8QSQ - chains A and B; structure by electron microscopy, 3.70 A resolution.

Chain A:
Name: Spike protein S2'
Source organism: Severe acute respiratory syndrome coronavirus 2
UniProt: P0DTC2 (SPIKE_SARS2); aligned to UniProt positions 332-526 over residues 329-523 (the alignment contains insertions or deletions, so no single offset holds)
Amino-acid sequence (195 residues; numbered 329 to 523; the number before each row is that of its first residue):
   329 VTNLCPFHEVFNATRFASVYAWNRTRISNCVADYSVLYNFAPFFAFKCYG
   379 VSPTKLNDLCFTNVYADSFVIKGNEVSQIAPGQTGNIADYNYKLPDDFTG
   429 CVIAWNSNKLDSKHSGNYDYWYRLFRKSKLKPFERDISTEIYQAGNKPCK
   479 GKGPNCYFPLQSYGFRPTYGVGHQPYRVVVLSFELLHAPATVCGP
Construct notes: conflict Val-329 (Ile332 in P0DTC2), Thr-353 (Lys356 in P0DTC2), Lys-400 (Arg403 in P0DTC2), Asp-447 (Asn450 in P0DTC2), Lys-478 (Asn481 in P0DTC2); variant His-336 (Gly339 in P0DTC2), Phe-368 (Ser371 in P0DTC2), Pro-370 (Ser373 in P0DTC2), Phe-372 (Ser375 in P0DTC2), Ala-373 (Thr376 in P0DTC2), Asn-402 (Asp405 in P0DTC2), Ser-405 (Arg408 in P0DTC2), Asn-414 (Lys417 in P0DTC2), Lys-437 (Asn440 in P0DTC2), His-442 (Val445 in P0DTC2), Ser-443 (Gly446 in P0DTC2), Trp-449 (Leu452 in P0DTC2), Lys-457 (Asn460 in P0DTC2), Asn-474 (Ser477 in P0DTC2), Lys-475 (Thr478 in P0DTC2), Lys-480 (Glu484 in P0DTC2), Pro-482 (Phe486 in P0DTC2), Arg-494 (Gln498 in P0DTC2), Tyr-497 (Asn501 in P0DTC2), His-501 (Tyr505 in P0DTC2)
Swiss-Prot annotation at these positions:
  - region: Asn-445, Tyr-446, Tyr-448, Tyr-450 to Phe-453 (Immunodominant HLA epitope recognized by the CD8+)
  - glycosylation: Asn-340 (N-linked (GlcNAc...) (complex) asparagine)
Disulfides: Cys-333/Cys-358, Cys-376/Cys-429, Cys-388/Cys-521, Cys-477/Cys-484

Chain B:
Name: Processed angiotensin-converting enzyme 2
Source organism: Homo sapiens
UniProt: Q9BYF1 (ACE2_HUMAN); numbering as in UniProt (aligned over 19-615)
Amino-acid sequence (603 residues; row label = number of the first residue in the row):
    19 STIEEQAKTFLDKFNHEAEDLFYQSSLASWNYNTNITEENVQNMNNAGDK
    69 WSAFLKEQSTLAQMYPLQEIQNLTVKLQLQALQQNGSSVLSEDKSKRLNT
   119 ILNTMSTIYSTGKVCNPDNPQECLLLEPGLNEIMANSLDYNERLWAWESW
   169 RSEVGKQLRPLYEEYVVLKNEMARANHYEDYGDYWRGDYEVNGVDGYDYS
   219 RGQLIEDVEHTFEEIKPLYEHLHAYVRAKLMNAYPSYISPIGCLPAHLLG
   269 DMWGRFWTNLYSLTVPFGQKPNIDVTDAMVDQAWDAQRIFKEAEKFFVSV
   319 GLPNMTQGFWENSMLTDPGNVQKAVCHPTAWDLGKGDFRILMCTKVTMDD
   369 FLTAHHEMGHIQYDMAYAAQPFLLRNGANEGFHEAVGEIMSLSAATPKHL
   419 KSIGLLSPDFQEDNETEINFLLKQALTIVGTLPFTYMLEKWRWMVFKGEI
   469 PKDQWMKKWWEMKREIVGVVEPVPHDETYCDPASLFHVSNDYSFIRYYTR
   519 TLYQFQFQEALCQAAKHEGPLHKCDISNSTEAGQKLFNMLRLGKSEPWTL
   569 ALENVVGAKNMNVRPLLNYFEPLFTWLKDQNKNSFVGWSTDWSPYADHHH
   619 HHH
Disordered / not traced: 615-621
Construct notes: expression tag (616-621)
Swiss-Prot annotation at these positions:
  - region (Interaction with SARS-CoV spike glycoprotein): Asp-30 to Tyr-41, Met-82 to Pro-84, Lys-353 to Arg-357
  - active site: Glu-375 (Proton acceptor), His-505 (Proton donor)
  - binding site (chloride): Arg-169, Trp-477, Lys-481
  - binding site (substrate): Arg-273, His-345, Pro-346, Tyr-515
  - binding site (Zn(2+)): His-374, His-378, Glu-402
  - glycosylation (N-linked (GlcNAc...) asparagine): Asn-53, Asn-90, Asn-103, Asn-322, Asn-432, Asn-546
  - mutagenesis: Ser-19 (S19P: Increases slightly the interaction with RBD domain of SARS-CoV-2 spike protein), Gln-24 to Lys-26 (Slightly inhibits interaction with SARS-CoV spike glycoprotein), Gln-24 (Q24T: Increases slightly the interaction with RBD domain of SARS-CoV-2 spike protein), Ala-25 (A25V: Increases slightly the interaction with RBD domain of SARS-CoV-2 spike protein), Thr-27 (T27Y: Increases slightly the interaction with RBD domain of SARS-CoV-2 spike protein. In sACE2.v2.2; increases interaction with RBD domain of SARS-CoV-2 spike protein ...), Leu-29 (L29F: Increases slightly the interaction with RBD domain of SARS-CoV-2 spike protein), Lys-31 (K31D: Abolishes interaction with SARS-CoV spike glycoprotein; K31Y: Increases slightly the interaction with RBD domain of SARS-CoV-2 spike protein), Asn-33 (N33D: Increases slightly the interaction with RBD domain of SARS-CoV-2 spike protein), His-34 (H34A: Increases slightly the interaction with RBD domain of SARS-CoV-2 spike protein), Glu-37 (E37A: No effect on interaction with SARS-CoV spike glycoprotein), Asp-38 (D38A: No effect on interaction with SARS-CoV spike glycoprotein), Leu-39 (L39R: Increases slightly the interaction with RBD domain of SARS-CoV-2 spike protein), 48 further mutagenesis entries in UniProt
Disulfides: Cys-133/Cys-141, Cys-344/Cys-361, Cys-530/Cys-542
Glycans and other covalent adducts: N-acetylglucosamine (NAG) linked to Asn-53, Asn-90, Asn-103, Asn-322, Asn-432, Asn-546

How chain A and chain B interact:
Contacting residue pairs (19; chain A residue first):
  Tyr-446(A) with Asp-38(B)
  Tyr-450(A) with His-34(B), hydrogen bond
  Phe-453(A) with Thr-27(B)
  Ala-472(A) with Ser-19(B), hydrogen bond (backbone-side chain)
  Gly-473(A) with Ser-19(B)
  Asn-474(A) with Ser-19(B)
  Asn-483(A) with Gln-24(B); Tyr-83(B), hydrogen bond
  Tyr-485(A) with Thr-27(B)
  Gln-489(A) with His-34(B)
  Arg-494(A) with Leu-45(B)
  Thr-496(A) with Tyr-41(B), hydrogen bond; Asn-330(B)
  Tyr-497(A) with Tyr-41(B); Lys-353(B)
  Gly-498(A) with Lys-353(B); Gly-354(B)
  His-501(A) with Lys-353(B); Gly-354(B)
Interface residues without a listed pair, chain A (15 interface residues in all): Leu-452
Interface residues without a listed pair, chain B (16 interface residues in all): Phe-28, Asp-30, Glu-35, Asp-355, Arg-357

Summary:
The interface between chain A and chain B involves 15 residues on one side and 16 on the other, with 4
hydrogen bonds. Among the polar pairs are Tyr-450(A)/His-34(B), Ala-472(A)/Ser-19(B) and Asn-483(A)/Tyr-83(B).
Covalently linked N-acetylglucosamine: at Asn-53(B), Asn-90(B), Asn-103(B), Asn-322(B), Asn-432(B) and
Asn-546(B).
Chain A is Spike protein S2' (Severe acute respiratory syndrome coronavirus 2) and chain B is Processed
angiotensin-converting enzyme 2 (Homo sapiens); the structure, Locally refined SARS-CoV-2 BA-2.86 Spike
receptor binding domain (RBD) complexed with angiotensin converting enzyme 2 (ACE2), was determined by
electron microscopy, deposited together with 8QRG, 8QTD and 8R80.
